Entry 8VOK (X-ray diffraction, 1.54 A resolution); this record covers chain A.

Chain A:
Name: Cytochrome P450
Organism: Rhodopseudomonas palustris HaA2
UniProt: Q2IU02 (Q2IU02_RHOP2); residues 0-409 here correspond to UniProt positions 1-410 (UniProt number = residue number + 1)
Amino-acid sequence (410 residues; row label = number of the first residue in the row; numbering starts at 0):
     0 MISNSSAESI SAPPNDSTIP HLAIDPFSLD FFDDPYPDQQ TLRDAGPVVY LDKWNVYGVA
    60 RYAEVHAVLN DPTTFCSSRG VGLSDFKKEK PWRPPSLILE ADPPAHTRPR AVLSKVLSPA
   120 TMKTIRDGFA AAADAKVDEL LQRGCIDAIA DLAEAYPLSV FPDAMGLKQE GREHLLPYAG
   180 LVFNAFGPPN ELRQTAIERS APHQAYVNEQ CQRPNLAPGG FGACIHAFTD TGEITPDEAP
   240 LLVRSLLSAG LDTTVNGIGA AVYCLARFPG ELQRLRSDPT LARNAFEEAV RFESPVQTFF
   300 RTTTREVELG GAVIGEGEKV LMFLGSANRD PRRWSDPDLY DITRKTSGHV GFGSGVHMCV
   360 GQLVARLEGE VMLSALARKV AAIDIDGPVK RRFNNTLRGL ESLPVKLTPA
Not modelled in the structure: 0-16
Metal / ion sites: heme Fe near Cys-358 (its only coordinating residue here)
Residues lining bound ligands:
  - heme (HEM): Leu-68, Val-80, Ile-97, Leu-98, His-105, Arg-109, Leu-112, Leu-116, Phe-160, Ser-244, Leu-245, Ala-248, Gly-249, Thr-252, Thr-253, Gly-256, Phe-285, Val-289, Pro-294, Val-295, Phe-298, Arg-300, Leu-323, Val-349, Gly-350, Phe-351, Gly-352, Val-355, His-356, Cys-358, Val-359, Gly-360, Val-363, Ala-364
  - P-hydroxybenzoic acid (PHB): Arg-92, Ser-95, Ile-97, Leu-98, Val-181, Phe-182, Phe-185, Ser-244, Ser-247, Ala-248

In short:
Ligands of chain A: P-hydroxybenzoic acid and heme.
Chain A is Cytochrome P450 (Rhodopseudomonas palustris HaA2); the structure, The crystal structure of
wild-type CYP199A4 bound to 4-hydroxybenzoic acid, was determined by X-ray diffraction together with 8VOC and
8VOT from the same study.
